PDB entry 8FCG | electron microscopy, 3.09 A resolution | chains E and G of the 12 polymer chains in the assembly

# Chain E (and G)
Name: E2 glycoprotein
From: Chikungunya virus
Notes: EC 3.4.21.90; chain G of this document is another copy of the same molecule, construct and numbering; everything in this record applies to it too
Reference sequence: Q88628 (Q88628_CHIKV); residues 5-423 here correspond to UniProt positions 330-748 (UniProt number = residue number + 325)
Chain sequence (419 residues; row label = number of the first residue in the row):
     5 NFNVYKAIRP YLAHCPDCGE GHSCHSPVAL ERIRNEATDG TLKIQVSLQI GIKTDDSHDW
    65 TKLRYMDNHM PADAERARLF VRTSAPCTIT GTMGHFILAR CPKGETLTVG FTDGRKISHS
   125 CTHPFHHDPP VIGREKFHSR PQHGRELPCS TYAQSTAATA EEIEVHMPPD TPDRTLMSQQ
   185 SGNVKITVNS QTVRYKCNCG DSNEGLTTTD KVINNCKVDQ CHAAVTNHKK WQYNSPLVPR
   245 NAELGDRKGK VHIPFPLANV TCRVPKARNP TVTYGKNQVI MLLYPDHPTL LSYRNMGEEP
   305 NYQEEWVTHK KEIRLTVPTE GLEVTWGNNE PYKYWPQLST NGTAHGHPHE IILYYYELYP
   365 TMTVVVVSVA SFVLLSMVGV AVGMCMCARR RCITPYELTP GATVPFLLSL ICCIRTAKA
Reported in the primary citation:
  - post-translational modification sites: Asn-263, Asn-345

# How chain E and chain G interact
Residue-residue contacts - 13 pairs, chain E then chain G:
  His-18(E) / Gln-146(G)  hydrogen bond (backbone-side chain)
  Pro-20(E) / Arg-144(G)  hydrogen bond (backbone-side chain)
  Pro-20(E) / Pro-145(G)
  Pro-20(E) / Gln-146(G)
  Asp-21(E) / Ser-143(G)
  Asp-21(E) / Arg-144(G)
  Gly-23(E) / Thr-92(G)
  Glu-24(E) / Thr-92(G)
  Gly-25(E) / Arg-144(G)  hydrogen bond (backbone-side chain)
  Ser-27(E) / Arg-144(G)  hydrogen bond
  Glu-109(E) / His-142(G)  salt bridge
  Thr-110(E) / His-142(G)
  Leu-241(E) / Gln-146(G)
Interface residues without a listed pair, chain E (14 interface residues in all): His-26, Ser-88, Thr-126, Pro-128
Interface residues without a listed pair, chain G (10 interface residues in all): Ala-89, Ile-93, Thr-94, Arg-104

# In short
14 residues of chain E and 10 residues of chain G are in contact; the contacts include 4 hydrogen bonds and 1
salt bridge. Polar pairs include Glu-109(E)/His-142(G), His-18(E)/Gln-146(G) and Pro-20(E)/Arg-144(G). From
the paper: modification sites Asn-263(E) and Asn-345(E).
Chain E and chain G are both E2 glycoprotein (Chikungunya virus); the structure, Cryo-EM structure of
Chikungunya virus asymmetric unit, was determined by electron microscopy.
